PDB entry 8FR6 | electron microscopy, 2.50 A resolution | chains A and D of the 12 polymer chains in the assembly

# Chain A
Molecule: Envelope glycoprotein gp41
Source organism: Human immunodeficiency virus 1
UniProtKB: Q2N0S7 (Q2N0S7_9HIV1); residues 512-664 here correspond to UniProt positions 509-661 (UniProt number = residue number - 3)
Sequence (153 residues; row label = number of the first residue in the row):
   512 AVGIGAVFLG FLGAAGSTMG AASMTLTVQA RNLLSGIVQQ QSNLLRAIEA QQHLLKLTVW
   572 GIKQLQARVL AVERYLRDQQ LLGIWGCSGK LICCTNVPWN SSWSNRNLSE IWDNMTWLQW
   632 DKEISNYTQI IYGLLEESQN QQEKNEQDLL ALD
Disordered / not traced: 548-568
Sequence notes: engineered mutation Cys605 (Thr602 in Q2N0S7)
Disulfide bonds: Cys598-Cys604
Covalently attached groups: N-acetylglucosamine (NAG) linked to Asn611, Asn618, Asn637

# Chain D
Molecule: vFP53.02 Fab heavy chain
Source organism: Mus musculus
Notes: antibody fragment or engineered binder
Sequence (230 residues; row label = number of the first residue in the row; a row labelled like 82A-82C holds insertion residues (82A, then the next letters in order)):
     1 QAQLQQSGTE LVRPGASVTL SCKASGYKFN DYEIHWVKQT PVHGLEWIGA IV
   52A P
    53 ETGFTAYSQK FRGKALLTAD KSSSTVYMDL
82A-82C RSL
    83 TSADSAVFYC SRLQLFGY
  100A F
   101 DVWGTGTTVI VSSASTKGPS VFPLAPSSKS TSGGTAALGC LVKDYFPEPV TVSWNSGALT
   161 SGVHTFPAVL QSSGLYSLSS VVTVPSSSLG TQTYICNVNH KPSNTKVDKK VEPKSCDKGL
   221 EVLFQ
Disordered / not traced: 114-225
Disulfide bonds: Cys22-Cys92

# Interface between chain A and chain D
Residue-residue contacts - 22 pairs, chain A then chain D:
  Ala512(A) with Leu95(D); Gln96(D); Phe98(D), hydrogen bond (backbone-backbone); Gly99(D), hydrogen bond (backbone-backbone)
  Val513(A) with Leu97(D); Phe98(D), hydrogen bond (backbone-backbone)
  Gly514(A) with Glu33(D); Leu95(D)
  Ile515(A) with Glu33(D); Trp47(D), hydrophobic; Ala50(D); Val52(D), hydrophobic; Phe56(D), hydrophobic; Ala58(D), hydrophobic
  Gly516(A) with Glu33(D)
  Ala517(A) with Leu97(D)
  Phe519(A) with Thr54(D); Phe56(D), hydrophobic
  Gly524(A) with Phe56(D)
  Ser528(A) with Phe56(D)
  Ala532(A) with Thr54(D)
  Met535(A) with Thr54(D)
Interface residues without a listed pair, chain A (12 interface residues in all): Val518
Interface residues without a listed pair, chain D (15 interface residues in all): His35, Tyr100, Phe100A

# Overview
The interface between chain A and chain D involves 12 residues on one side and 15 on the other, with 3
hydrogen bonds. The backbones hydrogen-bond at Ala512(A)-Phe98(D), Ala512(A)-Gly99(D) and Val513(A)-Phe98(D).
N-acetylglucosamine is covalently linked to Asn611(A), Asn618(A) and Asn637(A).
Chain A is Envelope glycoprotein gp41 (Human immunodeficiency virus 1) and chain D is vFP53.02 Fab heavy chain
(Mus musculus); the structure, Antibody vFP53.02 in complex with HIV-1 envelope trimer BG505 DS-SOSIP, was
determined by electron microscopy, deposited together with 8G85, 8G9X, 8G9Y and 8GAS.
